PDB entry 1Z2B | X-ray diffraction, 4.10 A resolution (low resolution: residue-level contacts below are approximate; hydrogen-bond / salt-bridge calls are withheld) | chains B and C of the 5 polymer chains in the assembly

[Chain B]
Protein: Tubulin beta chain
Organism: Bos taurus
Sequence (445 residues; row label = number of the first residue in the row; note: 10 numbers in that range are skipped by the numbering (no residue carries them; nothing is unmodelled there)):
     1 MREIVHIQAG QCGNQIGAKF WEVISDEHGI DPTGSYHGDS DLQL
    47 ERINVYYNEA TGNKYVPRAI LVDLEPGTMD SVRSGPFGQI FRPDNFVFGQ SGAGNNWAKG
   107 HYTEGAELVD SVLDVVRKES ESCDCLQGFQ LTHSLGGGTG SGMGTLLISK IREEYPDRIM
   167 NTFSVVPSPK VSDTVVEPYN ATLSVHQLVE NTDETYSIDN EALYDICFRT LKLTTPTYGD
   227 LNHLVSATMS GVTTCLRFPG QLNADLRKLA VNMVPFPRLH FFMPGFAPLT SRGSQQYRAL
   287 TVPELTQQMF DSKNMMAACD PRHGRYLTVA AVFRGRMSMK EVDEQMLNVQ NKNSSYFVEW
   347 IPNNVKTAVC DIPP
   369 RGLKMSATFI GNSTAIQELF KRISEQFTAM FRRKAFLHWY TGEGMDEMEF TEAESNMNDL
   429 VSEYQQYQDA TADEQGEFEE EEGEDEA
Unresolved in the structure: 1, 278-285, 439-455
Ligand contacts:
  - CN2 (2-mercapto-N-[1,2,3,10-tetramethoxy-9-oxo-5,6,7,9-tetrahydro-benzo[a]heptalen-7-yl]acetamide): Val238, Thr239, Cys241, Leu242, Leu248, Ala250, Lys254, Leu255, Asn258, Met259, Val315, Ala316, Ala317, Val318, Asn349, Asn350, Val351, Lys352, Ala354, Ile378
  - GDP (guanosine-5'-diphosphate): Gly10, Gln11, Cys12, Gln15, Ile16, Asn101, Ser140, Gly142, Gly143, Gly144, Thr145, Gly146, Ser147, Val171, Pro173, Ser174, Val177, Ser178, Glu183, Asn206, Leu209, Tyr224, Leu227, Asn228
  - vinblastine (VLB; (2alpha,2'beta,3beta,4alpha,5beta)-vincaleukoblastine): Pro175, Lys176, Val177, Ser178, Asp179, Tyr210, Phe214, Thr220, Thr221, Pro222, Thr223, Tyr224, Leu227

[Chain C]
Protein: Tubulin alpha chain
Organism: Bos taurus
Sequence (448 residues; row label = number of the first residue in the row):
     1 MRECISIHVG QAGVQIGNAC WELYCLEHGI QPDGQMPSDK TIGGGDDSFN TFFSETGAGK
    61 HVPRAVFVDL EPTVIDEVRT GTYRQLFHPE QLITGKEDAA NNYARGHYTI GKEIIDLVLD
   121 RIRKLADQCT GLQGFLVFHS FGGGTGSGFT SLLMERLSVD YGKKSKLEFS IYPAPQVSTA
   181 VVEPYNSILT THTTLEHSDC AFMVDNEAIY DICRRNLDIE RPTYTNLNRL IGQIVSSITA
   241 SLRFDGALNV DLTEFQTNLV PYPRIHFPLA TYAPVISAEK AYHEQLSVAE ITNACFEPAN
   301 QMVKCDPRHG KYMACCLLYR GDVVPKDVNA AIATIKTKRS IQFVDWCPTG FKVGINYQPP
   361 TVVPGGDLAK VQRAVCMLSN TTAIAEAWAR LDHKFDLMYA KRAFVHWYVG EGMEEGEFSE
   421 AREDMAALEK DYEEVGIDSY EDEDEGEE
Unresolved in the structure: 1, 43-46, 280-284, 438-448
Metal / ion sites: Mg2+: Gly144 (together with GTP)
Ligand contacts:
  - CN2 (2-mercapto-N-[1,2,3,10-tetramethoxy-9-oxo-5,6,7,9-tetrahydro-benzo[a]heptalen-7-yl]acetamide): Ser178, Thr179, Ala180, Val181
  - GTP: Gly10, Gln11, Ala12, Gln15, Ile16, Asp69, Glu71, Asp98, Ala99, Ala100, Asn101, Ser140, Gly142, Gly143, Gly144, Thr145, Gly146, Ile171, Pro173, Val177, Ser178, Glu183, Asn206, Tyr224, Asn228, Ile231
  - vinblastine (VLB; (2alpha,2'beta,3beta,4alpha,5beta)-vincaleukoblastine): Asn249, Pro325, Lys326, Val328, Asn329, Ile332, Ala333, Phe351, Val353, Gly354, Ile355

[How chain B and chain C interact]
Pairs across the interface (26; chain B residue first):
  Asp179(B) - Thr349(C)
  Asp179(B) - Lys352(C)
  Asp179(B) - Val353(C)
  Thr180(B) - Asn258(C)
  Val181(B) - Asn258(C)
  Val182(B) - Thr257(C)
  Ala397(B) - Trp346(C)
  Met398(B) - Trp346(C)
  Met398(B) - Pro348(C)
  Arg401(B) - Tyr262(C)
  Arg401(B) - Trp346(C)
  Arg401(B) - Glu434(C)
  Arg401(B) - Val435(C)
  Arg401(B) - Gly436(C)
  Lys402(B) - Tyr262(C)
  Ala403(B) - Pro261(C)
  Phe404(B) - Thr257(C)
  Phe404(B) - Asn258(C)
  Phe404(B) - Pro261(C)
  His406(B) - Val260(C)
  His406(B) - Pro261(C)
  His406(B) - Tyr262(C)
  His406(B) - Pro263(C)
  Trp407(B) - Gln256(C)
  Trp407(B) - Thr257(C)
  Trp407(B) - Val260(C)
Also at the interface, not in a pair above, chain B (13 interface residues in all): Gln394
Also at the interface, not in a pair above, chain C (19 interface residues in all): Asp345, Cys347, Phe351, Ile437

[Summary]
The interface between chain B and chain C involves 13 residues on one side and 19 on the other. Vinblastine is
bound between chain B and chain C. Bound to chain B: GDP and compound CN2. Chain C binds GTP and compound CN2.
Chain B is Tubulin beta chain and chain C is Tubulin alpha chain, both from Bos taurus; the structure,
Tubulin-colchicine-vinblastine: stathmin-like domain complex, was determined by X-ray diffraction.
